8OW1 - chains CE and D of the 42 polymer chains in the assembly; structure by electron microscopy, 3.70 A resolution.

[Chain CE]
Protein: Centromere DNA-binding protein complex CBF3 subunit B
Source organism: Saccharomyces cerevisiae
UniProtKB: P40969 (CBF3B_YEAST); residues 1-608 here = UniProt positions 1-608
Chain sequence (608 residues; numbered 1 to 608; the number before each row is that of its first residue):
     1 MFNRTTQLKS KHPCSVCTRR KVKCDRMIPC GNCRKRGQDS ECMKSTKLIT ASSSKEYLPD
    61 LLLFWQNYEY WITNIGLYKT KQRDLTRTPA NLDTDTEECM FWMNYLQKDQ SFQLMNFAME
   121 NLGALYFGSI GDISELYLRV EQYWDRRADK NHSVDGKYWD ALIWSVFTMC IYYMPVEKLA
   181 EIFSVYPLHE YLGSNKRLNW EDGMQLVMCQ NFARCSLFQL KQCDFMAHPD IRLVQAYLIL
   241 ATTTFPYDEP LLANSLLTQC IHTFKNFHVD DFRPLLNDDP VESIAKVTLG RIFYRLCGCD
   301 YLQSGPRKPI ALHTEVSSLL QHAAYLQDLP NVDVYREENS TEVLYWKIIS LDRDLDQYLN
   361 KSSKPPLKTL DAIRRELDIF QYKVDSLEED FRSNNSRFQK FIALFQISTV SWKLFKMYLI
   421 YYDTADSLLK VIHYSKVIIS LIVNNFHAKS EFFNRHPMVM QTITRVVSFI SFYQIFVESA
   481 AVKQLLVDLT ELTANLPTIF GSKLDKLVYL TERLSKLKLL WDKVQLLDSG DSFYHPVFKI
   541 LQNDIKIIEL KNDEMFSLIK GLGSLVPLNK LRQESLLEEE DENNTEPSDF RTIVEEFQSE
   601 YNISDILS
Unresolved in the structure: 1-5, 49-53, 314-338, 568-583
Disulfide bonds: Cys14-Cys17
Swiss-Prot annotation at these positions:
  - DNA-binding region: Cys14 to Cys42 (Zn(2)-C6 fungal-type)
  - modified residue: Ser575 (Phosphoserine)

[Chain D]
Molecule: C0N3
Sequence (153 nucleotides; each row starts with the number of its first residue):
     1 ATAAGTCACA TGGTGCCGAG GCCGCTCAAT TGGTCGTAGA CAGCTCTAGC ACCGCTTAAA
    61 CGCACGTACG CGCTGTCCCC CGCGTTTTAA TATTAGTGTA TTTGATTTCC GAAAGTTAAA
   121 AAAGAAATAG TAAGAAATAT ATATTTCATT GAA

[How chain CE and chain D interact]
Residue-residue contacts (13):
  Lys11(CE) - DT108(D)  sugar contact
  His12(CE) - DT108(D)  salt bridge to the phosphate
  Pro13(CE) - DT108(D)  phosphate contact
  Lys21(CE) - DT108(D)  base contact
  Lys21(CE) - DC109(D)  base contact
  Lys21(CE) - DC110(D)  hydrogen bond to the base
  Val22(CE) - DC109(D)  sugar contact
  Val22(CE) - DC110(D)  base contact
  Val22(CE) - DG111(D)  base contact
  Lys23(CE) - DC110(D)  salt bridge to the phosphate
  Cys24(CE) - DC109(D)  phosphate contact
  Arg26(CE) - DT108(D)  sugar contact
  Arg26(CE) - DC109(D)  salt bridge to the phosphate

[Overview]
8 residues of chain CE and 4 residues of chain D are in contact, with 1 hydrogen bond and 3 salt bridges.
Polar contacts include Lys21(CE)-DC110(D), His12(CE)-DT108(D) and Lys23(CE)-DC110(D).
Chain CE is Centromere DNA-binding protein complex CBF3 subunit B (Saccharomyces cerevisiae) and chain D is
C0N3; the structure, Cryo-EM structure of the yeast Inner kinetochore bound to a CENP-A nucleosome, was
determined by electron microscopy (same publication as 8OVW, 8OVX and 8OW0).
